Entry 7T7M (X-ray diffraction, 2.85 A resolution); this record covers chains A and D.

== Chain A (and D) ==
Protein: Histone-lysine N-methyltransferase EHMT1
Source organism: Homo sapiens
Notes: EC 2.1.1.-, 2.1.1.43; chain D of this document is another copy of the same molecule, construct and numbering; everything in this record applies to it too
Reference sequence: Q9H9B1 (EHMT1_HUMAN); numbering as in UniProt (aligned over 982-1266)
Amino-acid sequence (287 residues; numbered 980 to 1266; the number before each row is that of its first residue):
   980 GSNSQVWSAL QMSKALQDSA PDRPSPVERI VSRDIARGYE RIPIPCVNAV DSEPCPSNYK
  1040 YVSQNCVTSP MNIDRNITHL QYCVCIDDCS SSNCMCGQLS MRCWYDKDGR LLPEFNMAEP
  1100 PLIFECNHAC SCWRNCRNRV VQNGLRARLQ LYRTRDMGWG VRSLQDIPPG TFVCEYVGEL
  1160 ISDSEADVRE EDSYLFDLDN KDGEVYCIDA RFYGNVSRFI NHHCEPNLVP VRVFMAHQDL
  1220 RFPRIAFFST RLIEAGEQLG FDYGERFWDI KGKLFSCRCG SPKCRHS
Not modelled in the structure: 980-1005, 1181 (chain D: 980-1004)
Construct notes: expression tag (980-981)
Metal / ion sites: Zn2+ site 1: Cys1062, Cys1075, Cys1105, Cys1109; Zn2+ site 2: Cys1062, Cys1064, Cys1068, Cys1073; Zn2+ site 3: Cys1068, Cys1105, Cys1111, Cys1115; Zn2+ site 4: Cys1203, Cys1256, Cys1258, Cys1263
Small-molecule neighbours: G4R (N-(6-methoxy-4-{[1-(propan-2-yl)piperidin-4-yl]amino}-7-[3-(pyrrolidin-1-yl)propoxy]quinazolin-2-yl)prop-2-enamide): Tyr1155, Asp1162, Ala1165, Asp1166, Arg1168, Asp1171, Ser1172, Leu1174, Phe1175, Asp1176, Cys1186, Phe1240, Tyr1242, Arg1245, Phe1246, Ile1249, Lys1250
From the paper describing this entry:
  - binding site for the ligand G5U: Cys1186

== How chain A and chain D interact ==
Pairs across the interface - 46 pairs, chain A then chain D:
  Arg1012(A) with Trp1112(D)
  Asp1013(A) with Trp1112(D)
  Arg1016(A) with His1107(D); Cys1109(D); Ser1110(D); Cys1111(D), hydrogen bond (side chain-backbone); Trp1112(D); Arg1113(D), hydrogen bond (backbone-backbone)
  Gly1017(A) with Trp1112(D); Arg1113(D)
  Tyr1018(A) with Asn1106(D), hydrogen bond (side chain-backbone); His1107(D), hydrogen bond (side chain-backbone); Arg1113(D); Arg1118(D), hydrogen bond
  Lys1039(A) with His1107(D); Ala1108(D); Cys1109(D), hydrogen bond (side chain-backbone)
  Val1046(A) with Arg1054(D); Asn1055(D); Ile1056(D), hydrogen bond (backbone-backbone)
  Thr1047(A) with Asn1055(D), hydrogen bond (backbone-side chain); Thr1057(D)
  Arg1054(A) with Val1046(D)
  Asn1055(A) with Val1046(D); Thr1047(D), hydrogen bond (side chain-backbone)
  Ile1056(A) with Val1046(D), hydrogen bond (backbone-backbone); Tyr1192(D)
  Thr1057(A) with Thr1047(D); Tyr1192(D)
  Asn1106(A) with Tyr1018(D), hydrogen bond (backbone-side chain)
  His1107(A) with Tyr1018(D), hydrogen bond (backbone-side chain); Lys1039(D)
  Ala1108(A) with Lys1039(D)
  Cys1109(A) with Arg1016(D); Lys1039(D), hydrogen bond (backbone-side chain)
  Ser1110(A) with Arg1016(D)
  Cys1111(A) with Arg1016(D), hydrogen bond (backbone-side chain)
  Trp1112(A) with Asp1013(D); Arg1016(D); Gly1017(D)
  Arg1113(A) with Arg1016(D), hydrogen bond (backbone-backbone); Gly1017(D); Tyr1018(D)
  Arg1118(A) with Tyr1018(D), hydrogen bond
  Tyr1192(A) with Ile1056(D); Thr1057(D)
Interface residues without a listed pair, chain A (25 interface residues in all): Val1041, Cys1045, Ser1048
Interface residues without a listed pair, chain D (25 interface residues in all): Arg1012, Val1041, Cys1045, Ser1048

== In short ==
The chain A/chain D interface involves 25 residues from each chain, with 16 hydrogen bonds. Polar pairs
include Arg1016(A)-Cys1111(D), Tyr1018(A)-Asn1106(D) and Tyr1018(A)-His1107(D). Ligands of chain A: compound
G4R. Cys1062(A), Cys1075(A), Cys1105(A) and Cys1109(A) coordinate Zn2+ site 1. From the paper: a binding site
for the ligand G5U at Cys1186(A).
Chain A and chain D are both Histone-lysine N-methyltransferase EHMT1 (Homo sapiens); the structure, Structure
of human GLP SET-domain (EHMT1) in complex with covalent inhibitor (Compound 1), was determined by X-ray
diffraction, deposited together with 7T7L.
